Entry 8VIO (electron microscopy, 3.26 A resolution); this record covers chains A and D of the 57 polymer chains in the assembly.

== Chain A ==
Molecule: 23S ribosomal RNA
Source organism: Mycolicibacterium smegmatis MC2 155
Sequence (3120 nucleotides; row label = number of the first residue in the row):
     1 UAAGUGUUUA AGGGCGCAUG GUGGAUGCCU UGGCACUGGG AGCCGAUGAA GGACGUAGGA
    61 GGCUGCGAUA AGCCUCGGGG AGCUGUCAAC CGAGCGUUGA UCCGAGGAUG UCCGAAUGGG
   121 GAAACCCGGC ACGAGUGAUG UCGUGUCACC AGGCGCUGAA UAUAUAGGCG UCUGGGGGGA
   181 ACGCGGGGAA GUGAAACAUC UCAGUACCCG UAGGAAGAGA AAACAAAAUG UGAUUCCGUG
   241 AGUAGUGGCG AGCGAAAGCG GAGGAUGGCU AAACCGUAUG CAUGUGAUAC CGGGUAGGGG
   301 UUGUGUGUGC GGGGUUGUGG GACCUAUCUU UCCGGCUCUA CCUGGCUGGA GGGCAGUGAG
   361 AAAAUGUUGU GGUUAGCGGA AAUGGCUUGG GAUGGCCUGC CGUAGACGGU GAGAGCCCGG
   421 UACGUGAAAA CCCGACGUCU GUCUUGAUGG UGUUCCCGAG UAGCAGCGGG CCCGUGGAAU
   481 CUGCUGUGAA UCUGCCGGGA CCACCCGGUA AGCCUGAAUA CUUCCCAGUG ACCGAUAGCG
   541 GAUUAGUACC GUGAGGGAAU GGUGAAAAGU ACCCCGGGAG GGGAGUGAAA GAGUACCUGA
   601 AACCGUGCGC UUACAAUCCG UCAGAGCCCU CGACGUGUCG UGGGGUGAUG GCGUGCCUUU
   661 UGAAGAAUGA GCCUGCGAGU CAGGGACAUG UCGCGAGGUU AACCCGGGUG GGGUAGCCGC
   721 AGCGAAAGCG AGUCUGAAUA GGGCGUAUCC ACACAAGAGU GUGUGGUGUA GUGGUGUGUU
   781 CUGGACCCGA AGCGGAGUGA UCUACCCAUG GCCAGGGUGA AGCGCGGGUA AGACCGCGUG
   841 GAGGCCCGAA CCCACUUAGG UUGAAGACUG AGGGGAUGAG CUGUGGGUAG GGGUGAAAGG
   901 CCAAUCAAAC UCCGUGAUAG CUGGUUCUCC CCGAAAUGCA UUUAGGUGCA GCGUCGCAUG
   961 UUUCUUGCCG GAGGUAGAGC UACUGGAUGG CCGAUGGGCC CCACAGGGUU ACUGACGUCA
  1021 GCCAAACUCC GAAUGCCGGU AAGUCCAAGA GUGCGGCAGU GAGACGGCGG GGGAUAAGCU
  1081 CCGUGCGUCG AGAGGGAAAC AGCCCAGAUC GCCGGCUAAG GCCCCUAAGC GUGUGCUAAG
  1141 UGGAAAAGGA UGUGCAGUCG CGAAGACAAC CAGGAGGUUG GCUUAGAAGC AGCCACCCUU
  1201 GAAAGAGUGC GUAAUAGCUC ACUGGUCAAG UGAUUGUGCG CCGAUAAUGU AGCGGGGCUC
  1261 AAGCACACCG CCGAAGCCGC GGCAGCCAAC GUGUUGGCUG GGUAGGGGAG CGUCCUGCAU
  1321 CCGGUGAAGC CGCCGAGUGA UCGAGUGGUG GAGGGUGUGG GAGUGAGAAU GCAGGCAUGA
  1381 GUAGCGAUUA GGCAAGUGAG AACCUUGCCC GCCGAAAGAC CAAGGGUUCC UGGGCCAGGC
  1441 CAGUCCGCCC AGGGUGAGUC GGGACCUAAG GCGAGGCCGA CAGGCGUAGU CGAUGGACAA
  1501 CGGGUUGAUA UUCCCGUACC CGUGUAUGUG CGUCCAUGAU GAAUCAGCGG UACUAACCAU
  1561 CCAAAACCAC CGUGACCGCA CCUUUCGGGG UGUGGCGUUG GUGGGGCUGC AUGGGACCUU
  1621 CGUUGGUAGU AGUCAAGCGA UGGGGUGACG CAGGAAGGUA GCCGUACCGG UCAGUGGUAA
  1681 UACCGGGGUA AGCCUGUAGG GAGUCAGAUA GGUAAAUCCG UCUGGCAUAU AUCCUGAGAG
  1741 GUGAUGCAUA GCCGAGUGAG GCGAAUUCGG UGAUCCUAUG CUGCCGAGAA AAGCCUCUAG
  1801 CGAGGACAUA CACGGCCCGU ACCCCAAACC AACACAGGUG GUCAGGUAGA GAAUACUAAG
  1861 GCGUACGAGU GAACUAUGGU UAAGGAACUC GGCAAAAUGC CCCCGUAACU UCGGGAGAAG
  1921 GGGGACCCAC AUGGCGUGUA AGCCUUUACG GCCCAAGCGU GAGUGGGUGG CACAAACCAG
  1981 UGAGAAGCGA CUGUUUACUA AAAACACAGG UCCGUGCGAA GUCGCAAGAC GAUGUAUACG
  2041 GACUGACGCC UGCCCGGUGC UGGAAGGUUA AGAGGACCCG UUAACUCCCU UUGGGGGUGA
  2101 AGCGGAGAAU UUAAGCCCCA GUAAACGGCG GUGGUAACUA UAACCAUCCU AAGGUAGCGA
  2161 AAUUCCUUGU CGGGUAAGUU CCGACCUGCA CGAAUGGCGU AACGACUUCU CAACUGUCUC
  2221 AACCAUAGAC UCGGCGAAAU UGCACUACGA GUAAAGAUGC UCGUUACGCG CGGCAGGACG
  2281 AAAAGACCCC GGGACCUUCA CUACAACUUG GUAUUGGUGC UCGAUACGGU UUGUGUAGGA
  2341 UAGGUGGGAG ACUGUGAAGC UCACACGCCA GUGUGGGUGG AGUCGUUGUU GAAAUACCAC
  2401 UCUGAUCGUA UUGGGCCUCU AACCUCGGAC CGUAUAUCCG GUUCAGGGAC AGUGCCUGGU
  2461 GGGUAGUUUA ACUGGGGCGG UUGCCUCCUA AAAUGUAACG GAGGCGCCCA AAGGUUCCCU
  2521 CAACCUGGAC GGCAAUCAGG UGUUGAGUGU AAGUGCACAA GGGAGCUUGA CUGCGAGACG
  2581 GACAUGUCGA GCAGGGACGA AAGUCGGGAC UAGUGAUCCG GCACCUCUGA GUGGAAGGGG
  2641 UGUCGCUCAA CGGAUAAAAG GUACCCCGGG GAUAACAGGC UGAUCUUCCC CAAGAGUCCA
  2701 UAUCGACGGG AUGGUUUGGC ACCUCGAUGU CGGCUCGUCG CAUCCUGGGG CUGGAGCAGG
  2761 UCCCAAGGGU UGGGCUGUUC GCCCAUUAAA GCGGCACGCG AGCUGGGUUU AGAACGUCGU
  2821 GAGACAGUUC GGUCUCUAUC CGCCGCGCGC GUCAGAAGCU UGAGGAAACC UGUCCCUAGU
  2881 ACGAGAGGAC CGGGACGGAC GAACCUCUGG UAUACCAGUU GUCCCACCAG GGGCACGGCU
  2941 GGAUAGCCAC GUUCGGACAG GAUAACCGCU GAAAGCAUCU AAGCGGGAAA CCUCUUCCAA
  3001 GACCAGGCUU CUCACCCUCU AGGAGGGAUA AGGCCCCCCG CAGACCACGG GAUUGAUAGA
  3061 CCAGACCUGG AAGCCUAGUA AUAGGUGCAG GGAACUGGCA CUAACCGGCC GAAAACUUAC
Unresolved in the structure: 1

== Chain D ==
Name: 50S ribosomal protein L3
Source organism: Mycolicibacterium smegmatis MC2 155
UniProt: A0QSD1 (RL3_MYCS2); numbering as in UniProt (aligned over 1-217)
Chain sequence (217 residues; numbered 1 to 217; the number before each row is that of its first residue):
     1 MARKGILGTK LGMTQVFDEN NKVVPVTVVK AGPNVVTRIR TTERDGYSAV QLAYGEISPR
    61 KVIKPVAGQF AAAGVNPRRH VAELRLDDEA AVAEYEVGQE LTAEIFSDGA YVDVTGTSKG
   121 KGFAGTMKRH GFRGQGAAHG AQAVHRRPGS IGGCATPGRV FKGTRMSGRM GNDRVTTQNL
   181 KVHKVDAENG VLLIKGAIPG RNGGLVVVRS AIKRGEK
Unresolved in the structure: 1, 216-217

== How chain A and chain D interact ==
Pairs across the interface - 188 pairs, chain A then chain D:
  A858(A) - Gly140(D)  phosphate contact
  G859(A) - Gln142(D)  phosphate contact
  G859(A) - Ala143(D)  phosphate contact
  U861(A) - Gln142(D)  hydrogen bond to the base
  U1248(A) - Thr156(D)  base contact
  U1248(A) - Arg159(D)  hydrogen bond to the base
  U1248(A) - Phe161(D)  sugar contact
  A1872(A) - Phe123(D)  hydrogen bond to the sugar
  A1873(A) - Phe123(D)  sugar contact
  A1873(A) - Gly125(D)  sugar contact
  A1873(A) - Ser167(D)  sugar contact
  C1874(A) - Arg146(D)  salt bridge to the phosphate
  U1875(A) - Ala143(D)  phosphate contact
  U1875(A) - Val144(D)  phosphate contact
  U1875(A) - His145(D)  hydrogen bond to the phosphate
  U1875(A) - Arg146(D)  hydrogen bond to the phosphate
  U1875(A) - Arg147(D)  phosphate contact
  A1876(A) - Ala143(D)  phosphate contact
  A1876(A) - His145(D)  salt bridge to the phosphate
  C1888(A) - His139(D)  hydrogen bond to the base
  U1889(A) - His139(D)  sugar contact
  G1891(A) - His139(D)  hydrogen bond to the base
  C1893(A) - Ala138(D)  base contact
  C1893(A) - His139(D)  stacking on the base
  U2217(A) - Ala138(D)  sugar contact
  U2217(A) - His139(D)  sugar contact
  C2218(A) - Gly136(D)  phosphate contact
  C2218(A) - Ala137(D)  hydrogen bond to the phosphate
  A2221(A) - Met127(D)  sugar contact
  A2222(A) - Arg146(D)  salt bridge to the phosphate
  C2248(A) - Arg159(D)  hydrogen bond to the phosphate
  G2249(A) - Arg159(D)  salt bridge to the phosphate
  G2256(A) - Thr156(D)  hydrogen bond to the base
  G2272(A) - Phe123(D)  base contact
  G2273(A) - Met166(D)  hydrogen bond to the base
  C2274(A) - Pro148(D)  sugar contact
  C2274(A) - Ile151(D)  sugar contact
  A2275(A) - Arg147(D)  salt bridge to the phosphate
  A2275(A) - Gly149(D)  phosphate contact
  A2275(A) - Ile151(D)  sugar contact
  G2276(A) - Ser150(D)  phosphate contact
  G2276(A) - Ile151(D)  hydrogen bond to the phosphate
  G2276(A) - Gly152(D)  sugar contact
  G2276(A) - Gly153(D)  sugar contact
  G2276(A) - Cys154(D)  phosphate contact
  G2276(A) - Gly158(D)  hydrogen bond to the base
  G2276(A) - Arg159(D)  base contact
  G2276(A) - Val160(D)  base contact
  G2277(A) - Cys154(D)  hydrogen bond to the phosphate
  G2277(A) - Ala155(D)  sugar contact
  G2277(A) - Gly158(D)  sugar contact
  U2735(A) - Arg133(D)  salt bridge to the phosphate
  U2735(A) - Pro148(D)  hydrogen bond to the sugar
  U2735(A) - Gly149(D)  base contact
  U2735(A) - Ser150(D)  hydrogen bond to the base
  C2736(A) - Phe132(D)  phosphate contact
  C2736(A) - Arg133(D)  salt bridge to the phosphate
  C2736(A) - Pro148(D)  sugar contact
  C2736(A) - Ser150(D)  hydrogen bond to the base
  G2737(A) - Arg165(D)  salt bridge to the phosphate
  C2795(A) - Thr156(D)  hydrogen bond to the phosphate
  C2795(A) - Pro157(D)  sugar contact
  A2796(A) - Cys154(D)  phosphate contact
  A2796(A) - Ala155(D)  base contact
  A2796(A) - Thr156(D)  hydrogen bond to the phosphate
  G2798(A) - Ser150(D)  base contact
  G2798(A) - Gly152(D)  base contact
  G2798(A) - Gly153(D)  sugar contact
  G2798(A) - Cys154(D)  hydrogen bond to the sugar
  C2799(A) - Ser150(D)  hydrogen bond to the sugar
  C2799(A) - Gly152(D)  sugar contact
  C2799(A) - Cys154(D)  sugar contact
  G2802(A) - Gln135(D)  base contact
  G2802(A) - Val144(D)  sugar contact
  G2802(A) - Arg147(D)  salt bridge to the phosphate
  G2802(A) - Ser150(D)  base contact
  C2803(A) - Ala141(D)  sugar contact
  C2803(A) - Gln142(D)  phosphate contact
  C2803(A) - Val144(D)  sugar contact
  U2804(A) - Gly140(D)  sugar contact
  U2804(A) - Gln142(D)  phosphate contact
  G2842(A) - Arg159(D)  sugar contact
  G2842(A) - Val160(D)  hydrogen bond to the sugar
  C2843(A) - Val160(D)  sugar contact
  C2843(A) - Lys162(D)  phosphate contact
  C2843(A) - Gly163(D)  phosphate contact
  C2843(A) - Thr164(D)  sugar contact
  C2843(A) - Met166(D)  base contact
  C2844(A) - Arg129(D)  hydrogen bond to the sugar
  C2844(A) - Gly163(D)  hydrogen bond to the phosphate
  C2844(A) - Thr164(D)  sugar contact
  C2844(A) - Met166(D)  sugar contact
  C2844(A) - Ser167(D)  hydrogen bond to the sugar
  G2845(A) - Arg129(D)  salt bridge to the phosphate
  G2845(A) - Arg169(D)  hydrogen bond to the sugar
  C2846(A) - Arg169(D)  sugar contact
  A2857(A) - Val66(D)  sugar contact
  A2857(A) - Gln69(D)  base contact
  G2858(A) - Arg40(D)  base contact
  G2858(A) - Val66(D)  sugar contact
  G2858(A) - Gln69(D)  sugar contact
  C2859(A) - Arg40(D)  hydrogen bond to the base
  C2859(A) - Gln51(D)  hydrogen bond to the sugar
  C2859(A) - Val81(D)  sugar contact
  C2859(A) - Ala82(D)  phosphate contact
  C2859(A) - Glu83(D)  hydrogen bond to the sugar
  U2860(A) - Tyr47(D)  hydrogen bond to the sugar
  U2860(A) - Ala82(D)  phosphate contact
  U2860(A) - Glu83(D)  phosphate contact
  U2861(A) - Tyr47(D)  sugar contact
  U2861(A) - Arg85(D)  salt bridge to the phosphate
  G2862(A) - Arg85(D)  salt bridge to the phosphate
  A2902(A) - Val175(D)  sugar contact
  A2903(A) - Ser118(D)  phosphate contact
  A2903(A) - Ile198(D)  sugar contact
  A2903(A) - Pro199(D)  sugar contact
  C2904(A) - Lys10(D)  phosphate contact
  C2904(A) - Met13(D)  hydrogen bond to the sugar
  C2904(A) - Ser118(D)  phosphate contact
  C2904(A) - Lys119(D)  hydrogen bond to the phosphate
  C2904(A) - Ala197(D)  sugar contact
  C2904(A) - Ile198(D)  sugar contact
  C2904(A) - Gly200(D)  phosphate contact
  C2905(A) - Met13(D)  sugar contact
  C2905(A) - Lys119(D)  salt bridge to the phosphate
  U2906(A) - Met13(D)  sugar contact
  U2906(A) - Thr14(D)  sugar contact
  U2906(A) - Gln15(D)  sugar contact
  U2906(A) - Pro25(D)  base contact
  C2947(A) - Lys119(D)  salt bridge to the phosphate
  C2947(A) - Lys128(D)  phosphate contact
  C2948(A) - Lys121(D)  salt bridge to the phosphate
  C2948(A) - Lys128(D)  salt bridge to the phosphate
  U2952(A) - Pro25(D)  sugar contact
  U2953(A) - Leu180(D)  sugar contact
  U2953(A) - Lys195(D)  sugar contact
  U2953(A) - Gly196(D)  sugar contact
  C2954(A) - Gln178(D)  hydrogen bond to the sugar
  C2954(A) - Asn179(D)  phosphate contact
  G2955(A) - Gln178(D)  sugar contact
  G2955(A) - Asn179(D)  hydrogen bond to the phosphate
  G2955(A) - Lys213(D)  phosphate contact
  G2956(A) - Lys213(D)  salt bridge to the phosphate
  A2957(A) - Lys213(D)  base contact
  U2995(A) - Gln178(D)  hydrogen bond to the sugar
  U2995(A) - Ile212(D)  phosphate contact
  U2995(A) - Lys213(D)  sugar contact
  U2996(A) - Thr176(D)  phosphate contact
  U2996(A) - Gln178(D)  sugar contact
  C2997(A) - Arg174(D)  salt bridge to the phosphate
  C2997(A) - Thr176(D)  hydrogen bond to the phosphate
  G3007(A) - Arg40(D)  base contact
  C3008(A) - Arg38(D)  hydrogen bond to the sugar
  C3008(A) - Arg40(D)  hydrogen bond to the base
  C3008(A) - Arg44(D)  phosphate contact
  C3008(A) - Asp45(D)  sugar contact
  U3009(A) - Arg38(D)  sugar contact
  U3009(A) - Arg44(D)  salt bridge to the phosphate
  U3009(A) - Gln69(D)  base contact
  U3010(A) - Pro65(D)  hydrogen bond to the sugar
  U3010(A) - Gly68(D)  sugar contact
  U3010(A) - Gln69(D)  sugar contact
  C3011(A) - Lys64(D)  sugar contact
  C3011(A) - Pro65(D)  sugar contact
  A3031(A) - Lys64(D)  phosphate contact
  A3031(A) - Pro65(D)  sugar contact
  G3032(A) - Ile63(D)  sugar contact
  G3032(A) - Lys64(D)  hydrogen bond to the phosphate
  G3033(A) - Ile63(D)  phosphate contact
  C3041(A) - Lys119(D)  base contact
  C3041(A) - Arg201(D)  sugar contact
  A3042(A) - Gly120(D)  phosphate contact
  A3042(A) - Arg201(D)  salt bridge to the phosphate
  G3043(A) - Gly120(D)  phosphate contact
  G3043(A) - Lys121(D)  phosphate contact
  G3043(A) - Gly122(D)  hydrogen bond to the phosphate
  G3043(A) - Arg169(D)  sugar contact
  A3044(A) - Gly122(D)  phosphate contact
  A3044(A) - Phe123(D)  hydrogen bond to the phosphate
  C3046(A) - Arg169(D)  base contact
  A3047(A) - Arg169(D)  base contact
  G3050(A) - Arg79(D)  salt bridge to the phosphate
  G3051(A) - Lys61(D)  salt bridge to the phosphate
  G3051(A) - Arg79(D)  salt bridge to the phosphate
  A3052(A) - Arg60(D)  salt bridge to the phosphate
  A3052(A) - Lys61(D)  phosphate contact
  U3054(A) - Arg60(D)  base contact
  G3055(A) - Arg60(D)  sugar contact
Also at the interface, not in a pair above, chain A (91 interface residues in all): G860, C2223, C2734, U2738, A2856, C2907, C2998, U3012, U3053
Also at the interface, not in a pair above, chain D (93 interface residues in all): Ala72, Ala124, Gly134, Gly168, Met170, Asn172, Asn202, Arg214

== Summary ==
Chain A and chain D form an interface of 91 and 93 residues respectively; the contacts include 42 hydrogen
bonds, 24 salt bridges and 1 aromatic stacking contact. Among the polar pairs are U861(A)-Gln142(D),
U1248(A)-Arg159(D) and C1888(A)-His139(D).
Here chain A is 23S ribosomal RNA and chain D is 50S ribosomal protein L3, both from Mycolicibacterium
smegmatis MC2 155. Entry 8VIO (Structure of Mycobacterium smegmatis HflX bound to a 70S ribosome) was
determined by electron microscopy (same publication as 8VK0, 8VK7, 8VKI, 8VKW, 8VPK, 8VR4, 8VR8 and 8VRL).
